Entry 6YXM (X-ray diffraction, 2.85 A resolution); this record covers chains BBB and HHH of the 3 polymer chains in the assembly.

# Chain BBB
Name: Cii-C-39-cit
Organism: Homo sapiens
Amino-acid sequence (9 residues; numbered 597 to 605; the number before each row is that of its first residue):
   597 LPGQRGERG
Modified positions: Arg601 (citrulline; CIR)
Bound ions: Zn2+: Glu603 (shared with 2 residues of chain LLL)

# Chain HHH
Name: ACPA 1F2 Fab fragment - heavy chain
Organism: Homo sapiens
Notes: antibody fragment or engineered binder
Amino-acid sequence (222 residues; each row starts with the number of its first residue):
     1 QVHLEQSGSE LKKPGASVTI SCKTSGYNFS HFAINWVRQA PGQGLQWMGW INTKTANLTY
    61 AQTFTGRFVF SFDTSVSTAY LHIHGLKTED TAMYYCVRGG SLGIFGGSVG YWGQGALVSV
   121 SSAKTTPPSV YPLAPGCGDT TGSSVTLGCL VKGYFPESVT VTWNSGSLSS SVHTFPALLQ
   181 SGLYTMSSSV TVPSSTWPSQ TVTCSVAHPA SSTTVDKKIE PR
Disordered / not traced: 137-141, 166-169
Disulfides: Cys22-Cys96, Cys149-Cys204
Covalent attachments: glycan linked to Asn28
Bound ions: Zn2+ site 1: His3, Glu5 (shared with 1 residue of chain LLL); Zn2+ site 2: His82, His84 (shared with 1 residue of chain LLL); Zn2+ site 3: His173 (shared with 1 residue of chain LLL)

# Chain BBB / chain HHH interface
Residue-residue contacts (8):
  Pro598(BBB) with Ile104(HHH)
  Arg601(BBB) with Ala33(HHH); Asn35(HHH); Trp50(HHH); Gly99(HHH); Gly100(HHH); Ser101(HHH)
  Arg604(BBB) with Ser101(HHH), hydrogen bond (side chain-backbone)
Also at the interface, not in a pair above, chain BBB (4 interface residues in all): Leu597
Also at the interface, not in a pair above, chain HHH (9 interface residues in all): Leu102, Gly103

# Summary
4 residues of chain BBB and 9 residues of chain HHH are in contact, with 1 hydrogen bond. Its one
hydrogen-bonded contact is Arg604(BBB)-Ser101(HHH). His3(HHH) and Glu5(HHH) coordinate Zn2+ site 1. His82(HHH)
and His84(HHH) form the Zn2+ site 2.
Here chain BBB is Cii-C-39-cit and chain HHH is ACPA 1F2 Fab fragment - heavy chain, both from Homo sapiens.
Entry 6YXM (Crystal structure of ACPA 1F2 in complex with CII-C-39-CIT) was determined by X-ray diffraction
(same publication as 6YXK).
